Entry 3BW2 (X-ray diffraction, 2.10 A resolution); this record covers chain A.

== Chain A ==
Name: 2-nitropropane dioxygenase
From: Streptomyces ansochromogenes
Notes: EC 1.7.3.1
Reference sequence: Q9FDD4 (Q9FDD4_9ACTO); numbering as in UniProt (aligned over 1-363)
Sequence (369 residues; each row starts with the number of its first residue):
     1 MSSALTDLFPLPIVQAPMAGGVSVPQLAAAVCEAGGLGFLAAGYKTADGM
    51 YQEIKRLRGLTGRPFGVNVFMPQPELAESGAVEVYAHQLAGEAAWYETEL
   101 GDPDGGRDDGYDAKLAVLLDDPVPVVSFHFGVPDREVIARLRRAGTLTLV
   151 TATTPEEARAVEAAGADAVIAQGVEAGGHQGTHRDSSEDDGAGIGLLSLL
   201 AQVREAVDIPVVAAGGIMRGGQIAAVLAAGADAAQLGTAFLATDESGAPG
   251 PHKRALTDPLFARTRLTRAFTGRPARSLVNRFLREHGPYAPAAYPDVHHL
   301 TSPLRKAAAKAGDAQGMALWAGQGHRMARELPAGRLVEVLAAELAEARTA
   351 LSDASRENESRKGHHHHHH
Not modelled in the structure: 1-2, 77-79, 353-369
Sequence notes: expression tag (364-369)
Small-molecule neighbours: FMN (flavin mononucleotide): Ala-16, Pro-17, Met-18, Ala-19, Val-22, Ala-41, Asn-68, Phe-70, His-129, Gln-172, Glu-175, Ala-176, Gly-177, Gly-178, Ala-214, Gly-215, Gly-216, Ile-217, Gln-235, Leu-236, Gly-237, Thr-238, Leu-241, Trp-320, Gly-322

== Summary ==
Bound to chain A: flavin mononucleotide.
Chain A is 2-nitropropane dioxygenase (Streptomyces ansochromogenes); the structure, Crystal structures and
site-directed mutagenesis study of nitroalkane oxidase from Streptomyces ansochromogenes, was determined by
X-ray diffraction, deposited together with 3BW3.
